7KF7 - chains A and C of the 3 polymer chains in the assembly; structure by electron microscopy, 2.80 A resolution.

[Chain A (and C)]
Protein: Cation efflux system protein CusA
Organism: Escherichia coli
Notes: chain C of this document is another copy of the same molecule, construct and numbering; everything in this record applies to it too
UniProtKB: P38054 (CUSA_ECOLI); residues 1-1047 here = UniProt positions 1-1047
Sequence (1055 residues; numbered -7 to 1047; the number before each row is that of its first residue; numbers below 1 keep their minus sign (Met-7 is residue -7)):
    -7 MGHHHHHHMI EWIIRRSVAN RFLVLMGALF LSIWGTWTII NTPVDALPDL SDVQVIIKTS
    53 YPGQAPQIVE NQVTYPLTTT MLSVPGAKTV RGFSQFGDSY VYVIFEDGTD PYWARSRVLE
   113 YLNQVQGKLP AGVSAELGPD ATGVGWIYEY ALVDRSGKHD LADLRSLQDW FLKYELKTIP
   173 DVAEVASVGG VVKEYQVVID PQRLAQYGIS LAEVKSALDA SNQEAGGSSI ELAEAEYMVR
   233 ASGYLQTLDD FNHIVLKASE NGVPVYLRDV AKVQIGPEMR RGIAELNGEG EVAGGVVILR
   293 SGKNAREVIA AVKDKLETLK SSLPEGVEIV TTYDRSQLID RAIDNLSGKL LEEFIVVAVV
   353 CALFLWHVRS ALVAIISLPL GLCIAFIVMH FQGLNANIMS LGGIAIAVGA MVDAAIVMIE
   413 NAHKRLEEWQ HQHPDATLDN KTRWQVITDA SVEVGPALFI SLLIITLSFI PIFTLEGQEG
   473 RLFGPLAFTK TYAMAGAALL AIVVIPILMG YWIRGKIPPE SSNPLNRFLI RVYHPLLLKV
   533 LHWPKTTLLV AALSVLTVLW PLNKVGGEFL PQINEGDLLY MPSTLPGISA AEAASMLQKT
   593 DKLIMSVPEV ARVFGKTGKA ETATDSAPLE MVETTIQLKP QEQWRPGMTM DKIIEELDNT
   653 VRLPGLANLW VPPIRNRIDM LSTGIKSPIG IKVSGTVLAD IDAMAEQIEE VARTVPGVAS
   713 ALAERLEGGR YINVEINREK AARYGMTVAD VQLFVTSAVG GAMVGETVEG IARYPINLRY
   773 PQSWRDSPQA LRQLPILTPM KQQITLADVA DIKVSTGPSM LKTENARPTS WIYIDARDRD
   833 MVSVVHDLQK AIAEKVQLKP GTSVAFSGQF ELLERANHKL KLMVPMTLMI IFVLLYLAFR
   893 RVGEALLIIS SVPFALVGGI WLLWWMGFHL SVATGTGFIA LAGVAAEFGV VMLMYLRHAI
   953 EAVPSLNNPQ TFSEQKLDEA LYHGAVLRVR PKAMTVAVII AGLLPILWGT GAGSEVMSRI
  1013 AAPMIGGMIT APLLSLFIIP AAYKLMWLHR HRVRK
Disordered / not traced: -7 to 4, 505-515, 1041-1047
Differences from the reference sequence: initiating methionine (-7); expression tag (-6 to 0)
Curated features (UniProtKB/Swiss-Prot):
  - mutagenesis: Ala399 (A399D: Strong decrease in copper resistance), Asp405 (D405N: Loss of copper resistance), Glu412 (E412D: Slight decrease in copper resistance; E412Q: Loss of copper resistance), Met573 (M573I: Loss of copper resistance), Met623 (M623I: Loss of copper resistance), Met640 (M640I: No change in copper resistance), Met672 (M672I: Loss of copper resistance), Met738 (M738I: No change in copper resistance), Met755 (M755I: Slight decrease in copper resistance), Met792 (M792I: No change in copper resistance), Met812 (M812I: Slight decrease in copper resistance), Met833 (M833I: Slight decrease in copper resistance)

[Chain A / chain C interface]
Residue-residue contacts (73):
  Asn12(A) with Arg892(C)
  Phe14(A) with Tyr888(C); Val894(C), hydrophobic
  Leu15(A) with Tyr888(C), hydrophobic; Leu889(C), hydrophobic; Arg892(C)
  Met18(A) with Phe884(C), hydrophobic; Val885(C), hydrophobic
  Tyr104(A) with Pro77(C); Trp105(C), hydrophobic; Arg109(C)
  Arg107(A) with Glu112(C), salt bridge; Gln116(C)
  Ser108(A) with Arg109(C), hydrogen bond; Glu112(C), hydrogen bond
  Glu128(A) with Gln116(C)
  Gly130(A) with Gln116(C), hydrogen bond (backbone-side chain)
  Lys169(A) with Ser75(C), hydrogen bond (backbone-side chain)
  Ala212(A) with Thr739(C), hydrogen bond (backbone-side chain)
  Ser213(A) with Arg730(C), hydrogen bond (backbone-side chain)
  Gln215(A) with Val740(C); Ala741(C); Gln744(C)
  Glu216(A) with Gln56(C), hydrogen bond (backbone-side chain)
  Ala217(A) with Gln56(C); Thr748(C)
  Gly218(A) with Gly55(C), hydrogen bond (backbone-backbone); Phe88(C)
  Gly219(A) with Gly55(C); Thr748(C); Gly752(C)
  Ser220(A) with Phe88(C); Val747(C); Val751(C), hydrogen bond (side chain-backbone); Gly752(C)
  Ile222(A) with Arg777(C); Leu783(C), hydrophobic
  Glu223(A) with Ser581(C); Asp778(C)
  Leu224(A) with Arg722(C); Pro780(C)
  Ala227(A) with Gly579(C); Arg722(C)
  Glu228(A) with Arg722(C), hydrogen bond (backbone-side chain)
  Tyr229(A) with Arg722(C); Tyr723(C), hydrogen bond (side chain-backbone); Ile724(C), hydrophobic; Val806(C)
  Met230(A) with Pro58(C); Phe88(C), hydrophobic; Arg722(C), hydrogen bond (backbone-backbone); Tyr723(C); Ile724(C), hydrogen bond (backbone-backbone)
  Val231(A) with Ile724(C), hydrophobic; Val747(C), hydrophobic
  Arg232(A) with Ala57(C); Ile724(C), hydrogen bond (backbone-backbone); Val726(C)
  Ala233(A) with Val726(C)
  Ser234(A) with Val726(C), hydrogen bond (side chain-backbone); Glu727(C); Gln744(C)
  Gly235(A) with Arg730(C), hydrogen bond (backbone-side chain)
  Tyr236(A) with Ile60(C); Arg730(C), hydrogen bond (backbone-side chain)
  Leu237(A) with Arg730(C)
  His245(A) with Glu731(C), salt bridge
  Val247(A) with Ala734(C), hydrophobic
  Arg292(A) with Ser75(C), hydrogen bond (side chain-backbone); Tyr113(C), hydrogen bond
  Ile763(A) with Asn63(C)
  Arg765(A) with Gln64(C), hydrogen bond; Lys120(C)
Interface residues without a listed pair, chain A (49 interface residues in all): Leu111, Leu129, Pro131, Asp132, Thr170, Ser221, Glu226, Ala250, Glu252, Tyr258, Val760, Gly762
Interface residues without a listed pair, chain C (56 interface residues in all): Thr71, Leu74, Ser108, Asn115, Gly119, Asn725, Ile728, Gly737, Met792, Lys805, Ser807

[Overview]
49 residues of chain A and 56 residues of chain C are in contact, with 20 hydrogen bonds and 2 salt bridges.
Polar contacts include Arg107(A)-Glu112(C), His245(A)-Glu731(C) and Ser108(A)-Arg109(C). UniProt lists 12
mutagenesis sites on chain A.
Chain A and chain C are both Cation efflux system protein CusA (Escherichia coli); the structure,
Cryo-electron microscopy structure of the heavy metal efflux pump CusA in a heterogeneous 1 open and ..., was
determined by electron microscopy, deposited together with 7KF5, 7KF6 and 7KF8.
